5BNO - chains B and C of the 4 polymer chains in the assembly; structure by X-ray diffraction, 2.15 A resolution.

# Chain B
Protein: Capsid protein VP2
Source organism: Enterovirus D68
Reference sequence: Q68T42 (Q68T42_9ENTO); residues 1-248 here correspond to UniProt positions 70-317 (UniProt number = residue number + 69)
Chain sequence (248 residues; each row starts with the number of its first residue):
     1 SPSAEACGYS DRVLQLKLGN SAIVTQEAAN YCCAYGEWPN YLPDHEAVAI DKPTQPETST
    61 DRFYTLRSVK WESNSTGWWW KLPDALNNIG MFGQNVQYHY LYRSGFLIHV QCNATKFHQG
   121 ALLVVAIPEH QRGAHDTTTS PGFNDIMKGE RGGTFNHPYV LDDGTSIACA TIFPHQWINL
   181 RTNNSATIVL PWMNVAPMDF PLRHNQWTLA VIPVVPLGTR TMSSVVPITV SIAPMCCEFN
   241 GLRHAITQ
Disordered / not traced: 1-9, 247-248
Curated features (UniProtKB/Swiss-Prot):
  - site: Gln-248 (Cleavage)

# Chain C
Protein: Capsid protein VP3
Source organism: Enterovirus D68
Reference sequence: Q68T42 (Q68T42_9ENTO); residues 1-247 here correspond to UniProt positions 318-564 (UniProt number = residue number + 317)
Chain sequence (247 residues; row label = number of the first residue in the row):
     1 GVPTYLLPGS GQFLTTDDHS SAPVLPCFNP TPEMHIPGQI RNMLEMIQVE SMMEINNTDG
    61 ANGMERLRVD ISVQADLDQL LFNIPLDIQL DGPLRNTLVG NISRYYTHWS GSLEMTFMFC
   121 GSFMATGKLI LCYTPPGGSC PTTRETAMLG THIVWDFGLQ SSITLIIPWI SGSHYRMFNS
   181 DAKSTNANVG YVTCFMQTNL IVPSESSDTC SLIGFIAAKD DFSLRLMRDS PDIGQSNHLH
   241 GAEAAYQ
Curated features (UniProtKB/Swiss-Prot):
  - binding site (N-acetylneuraminate): Asp-91, Arg-95, Pro-231, Asp-232, Ile-233

# How chain B and chain C interact
Residue-residue contacts (84; chain B residue first):
  Arg-12(B) with Leu-159(C)
  Tyr-35(B) with Pro-37(C), hydrophobic; Gly-38(C)
  Glu-37(B) with His-35(C), salt bridge; Pro-37(C)
  Glu-46(B) with Met-34(C); His-35(C), hydrogen bond (side chain-backbone)
  Lys-116(B) with Ser-122(C); Phe-123(C), hydrogen bond (backbone-backbone); Met-124(C), hydrogen bond (backbone-backbone)
  Phe-117(B) with Ser-122(C); Met-124(C), hydrophobic; Pro-203(C), hydrophobic; Glu-205(C); Ser-206(C)
  His-118(B) with Ser-122(C)
  Gln-119(B) with Cys-120(C); Gly-121(C); Ser-122(C); Ser-207(C); Thr-209(C), hydrogen bond (side chain-backbone); Cys-210(C), hydrogen bond
  Gly-120(B) with Cys-120(C)
  Ala-121(B) with Cys-120(C), hydrophobic
  Thr-138(B) with His-240(C)
  Pro-158(B) with Met-64(C), hydrophobic
  Tyr-159(B) with Glu-54(C), hydrogen bond; Gly-63(C); Met-64(C); Arg-66(C)
  Ser-166(B) with Asn-96(C), hydrogen bond
  Ile-167(B) with Met-52(C); Met-64(C), hydrophobic; Leu-67(C), hydrophobic
  Ala-168(B) with Ser-51(C); Met-52(C), hydrogen bond (backbone-backbone)
  Cys-169(B) with Asn-96(C); Thr-97(C); Leu-98(C); Asn-101(C)
  Thr-171(B) with Val-49(C); Glu-50(C), hydrogen bond (side chain-backbone); Ser-51(C)
  Ile-172(B) with Val-49(C), hydrophobic; Leu-98(C), hydrophobic
  Trp-177(B) with Met-52(C), hydrophobic; Met-118(C), hydrophobic; Ile-213(C), hydrophobic; Phe-215(C), hydrophobic
  Asn-179(B) with Met-118(C); Phe-119(C), hydrogen bond (side chain-backbone); Cys-120(C)
  Arg-181(B) with Phe-119(C); Gly-121(C); Ser-122(C), hydrogen bond (side chain-backbone); Phe-123(C); Ala-125(C), hydrogen bond (side chain-backbone); Gly-158(C), hydrogen bond (side chain-backbone)
  Thr-182(B) with Ser-161(C)
  Pro-191(B) with Pro-37(C), hydrophobic
  Trp-192(B) with Pro-37(C)
  Met-193(B) with Pro-37(C)
  Asn-194(B) with Met-34(C); Ile-36(C)
  Val-195(B) with Met-34(C)
  Ala-196(B) with Met-34(C)
  Pro-197(B) with Met-34(C)
  Ile-212(B) with Met-64(C), hydrophobic
  Val-214(B) with Met-64(C), hydrophobic; Arg-68(C), hydrogen bond (backbone-side chain); Ile-213(C), hydrophobic
  Val-215(B) with Cys-120(C), hydrophobic; Ser-211(C); Ile-213(C), hydrophobic
  Pro-216(B) with Arg-68(C)
  Gly-218(B) with Ser-207(C)
  Thr-219(B) with Glu-205(C), hydrogen bond (side chain-backbone); Ser-207(C), hydrogen bond (backbone-side chain)
  Arg-220(B) with Pro-203(C), hydrogen bond (side chain-backbone); Ser-204(C), hydrogen bond (side chain-backbone); Glu-205(C), hydrogen bond (backbone-backbone); Ser-206(C), hydrogen bond (side chain-backbone); Asp-208(C), salt bridge
  Thr-221(B) with Glu-205(C), hydrogen bond
Interface residues without a listed pair, chain B (41 interface residues in all): Leu-123, Pro-213, Met-222
Interface residues without a listed pair, chain C (45 interface residues in all): Met-46, Phe-157, Val-202

# In short
Chain B and chain C form an interface of 41 and 45 residues respectively; the contacts include 21 hydrogen
bonds and 2 salt bridges. Polar contacts include Glu-37(B)/His-35(C), Arg-220(B)/Asp-208(C) and
Glu-46(B)/His-35(C). UniProt lists 5 N-acetylneuraminate-binding residues on chain C.
Here chain B is Capsid protein VP2 and chain C is Capsid protein VP3, both from Enterovirus D68. Entry 5BNO
(Crystal structure of human enterovirus D68 in complex with 6'SLN) was determined by X-ray diffraction,
deposited together with 5BNN and 5BNP.
